PDB entry 6Q2D | X-ray diffraction, 3.45 A resolution | chains A and C of the 4 polymer chains in the assembly

== Chain A ==
Name: 2-(3-amino-3-carboxypropyl)histidine synthase
Source organism: Methanobrevibacter smithii
Notes: EC 2.5.1.108
UniProt: A5UMY5 (A5UMY5_METS3); residue numbers follow UniProt; this construct covers 1-334
Sequence (337 residues; row label = number of the first residue in the row; numbers below 1 keep their minus sign (Gly-2 is residue -2)):
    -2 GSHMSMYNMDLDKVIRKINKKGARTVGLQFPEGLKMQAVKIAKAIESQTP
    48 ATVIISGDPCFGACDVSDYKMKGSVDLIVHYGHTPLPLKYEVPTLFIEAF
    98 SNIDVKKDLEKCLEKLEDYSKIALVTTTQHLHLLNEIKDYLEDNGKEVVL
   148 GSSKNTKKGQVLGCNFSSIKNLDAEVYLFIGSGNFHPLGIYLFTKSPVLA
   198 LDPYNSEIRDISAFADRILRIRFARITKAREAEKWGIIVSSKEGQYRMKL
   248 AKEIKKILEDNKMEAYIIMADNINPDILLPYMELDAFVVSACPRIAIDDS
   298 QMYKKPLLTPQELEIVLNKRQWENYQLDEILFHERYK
Disordered / not traced: -2 to 0, 330-334
Sequence notes: expression tag (-2 to 0)
Metal / ion sites: 4Fe-4S cluster Fe: Cys61, Cys289
Residues lining bound ligands: 4Fe-4S cluster (SF4): Phe58, Gly59, Ala60, Cys61, Leu159, Gly160, Cys161, Gln242, Cys289, Arg291, Ile327
Reported in the primary citation:
  - catalytic residues: Arg291 (proposed by the authors, not directly observed)

== Chain C ==
Name: Elongation factor 2
Source organism: Methanobrevibacter smithii
UniProt: A0A2H4U7K7 (A0A2H4U7K7_METSM); residues 1-730 here = UniProt positions 1-730
Sequence (733 residues; numbered -2 to 730; the number before each row is that of its first residue; numbers below 1 keep their minus sign (Gly-2 is residue -2)):
    -2 GSGMSRREKMIAKIKDLMYKPDSIRNIGICAHIDHGKTTLSDNLLAGAGM
    48 ISEELAGDQRFLDFDEQEQARGITIDAANVSMVHNYKDEEYLINLIDTPG
    98 HVDFGGDVTRAMRAVDGAVVVVCAVEGIMPQTETVLRQALKENVKPVLFI
   148 NKVDRLINELKLEPEELQKRFINIYMEANKLIKNMAPEDKKEEWAVDFTD
   198 GSVAFGSAYHNWAINVPMMQETGVNFKDIIDYCNDDKQKELAQKVPLSEV
   248 LLGMVVEHLPSPKVSQEYRVPNIWEGDIESPAGQGMITTSPDGPLAVMVT
   298 NVSVDKHAGEIATGRVYGGSIEKGTEVYLVGSHSKSRVQQVGVYFGPERV
   348 NTDAVPAGNIVYVAGAKGAIAGETICSPEDKIKEFEGLDHISEPVVTVAV
   398 EAKNTKDLPKLIEVLRQVAKEDPTIKVEINEETGEHLVSGMGELHLEVIS
   448 YRIKDKGVEIQTSEPIVVYRETVSQLSPQVEGKSPNKHNRFYITVEPLED
   498 ELFKALQEGKLKEGKVKGKESANDFMEYGLDKEEARKVWDVYNRSVFINA
   548 TRGIQYLDEVKELLIEGFESALNDGPLAKEIAMGLKFKLHDAKLHEDAVH
   598 RGPAQVLPAIRNAIYASMMSAGPTLLEPMQKVFINTPQDYMGPCTREIQN
   648 RRGQIVDMGQEGDMATIESKVPVAEMFGFAGDIRSAAEGRCLWSTEMSGF
   698 ERLPREMQNQIVKEIRQRKGLSPEPYGPEHYVG
Disordered / not traced: -2 to 2, 45-70, 551-552
Sequence notes: expression tag (-2 to 0)
Reported in the primary citation:
  - conformationally variable residues (loop rearrangement): Ser481 to His485, Asn486, His592, His597

== Chain A / chain C interface ==
Contacting residue pairs (35):
  Met1(A) - Glu556(C)
  Met1(A) - Glu559(C)
  Met3(A) - Glu556(C)
  Tyr4(A) - Ala595(C)
  Pro28(A) - Val596(C)
  Glu29(A) - Arg598(C)
  Glu29(A) - Gly599(C)
  Gly30(A) - Val596(C)
  Gly30(A) - His597(C)
  Gly30(A) - Arg598(C)  hydrogen bond (backbone-backbone)
  Leu31(A) - Val596(C)  hydrophobic
  Met33(A) - Glu556(C)
  Met33(A) - Pro600(C)
  Phe58(A) - His597(C)
  His80(A) - His597(C)  hydrogen bond
  Gln126(A) - Asp594(C)
  Gln126(A) - Val596(C)
  Ser179(A) - Ala595(C)
  Gly180(A) - Leu591(C)
  Gly180(A) - His592(C)
  Gly180(A) - Glu593(C)
  Asn181(A) - His592(C)  hydrogen bond (backbone-backbone)
  Phe182(A) - His592(C)  hydrogen bond (backbone-backbone)
  His183(A) - Asp594(C)  salt bridge
  Tyr201(A) - Tyr553(C)  hydrophobic
  Asn202(A) - Tyr553(C)  hydrogen bond
  Phe211(A) - His485(C)
  Phe211(A) - His592(C)
  Arg291(A) - His597(C)
  Asp295(A) - His485(C)
  Asp295(A) - His592(C)
  Gln298(A) - Asn483(C)  hydrogen bond (side chain-backbone)
  Gln298(A) - Lys484(C)  hydrogen bond (backbone-side chain)
  Gln298(A) - His485(C)
  Met299(A) - Pro482(C)
Interface residues without a listed pair, chain A (27 interface residues in all): Thr124, Leu185, Ile215, Asp296
Interface residues without a listed pair, chain C (19 interface residues in all): Asp555, Leu560
The authors on this interface:
  - residue pairs: His80(A)-His597(C)
  - interface residues, chain A: Glu29(A), Ser179(A)
  - interface residues, chain C: Ser481(C), Ala547(C), His592(C), His597(C)

== Summary ==
Chain A and chain C form an interface of 27 and 19 residues respectively; the contacts include 7 hydrogen
bonds and 1 salt bridge. Polar pairs include His183(A)-Asp594(C), His80(A)-His597(C) and Asn202(A)-Tyr553(C).
The authors report a contact between His80(A) and His597(C). The paper reports the catalytic residue
Arg291(A); interface residues Glu29(A), Ser179(A) and Ser481(C) among others.
Here chain A is 2-(3-amino-3-carboxypropyl)histidine synthase and chain C is Elongation factor 2, both from
Methanobrevibacter smithii. Entry 6Q2D (Crystal structure of Methanobrevibacter smithii Dph2 in complex with
Methanobrevibacter smithii elongation factor 2) was determined by X-ray diffraction.
